9QB4 - chains R and S of the 34 polymer chains in the assembly; structure by X-ray diffraction, 2.70 A resolution.

# Chain R
Molecule: Proteasome subunit alpha type-5
Organism: Saccharomyces cerevisiae
UniProtKB: P32379 (PSA5_YEAST); residues -7 to 252 here correspond to UniProt positions 1-260 (UniProt number = residue number + 8)
Sequence (260 residues; each row starts with the number of its first residue; numbers below 1 keep their minus sign (Met-7 is residue -7)):
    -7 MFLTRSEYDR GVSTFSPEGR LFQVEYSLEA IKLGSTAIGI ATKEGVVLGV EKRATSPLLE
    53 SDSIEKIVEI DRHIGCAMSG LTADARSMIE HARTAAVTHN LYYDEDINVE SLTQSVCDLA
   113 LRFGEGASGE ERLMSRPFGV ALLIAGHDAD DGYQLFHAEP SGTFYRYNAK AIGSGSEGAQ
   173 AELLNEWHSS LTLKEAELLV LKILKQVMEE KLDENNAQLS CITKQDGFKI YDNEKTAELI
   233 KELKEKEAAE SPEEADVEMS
Not modelled in the structure: -7 to 0, 118-124, 243-252

# Chain S
Molecule: Proteasome subunit alpha type-6
Organism: Saccharomyces cerevisiae
UniProtKB: P40302 (PSA6_YEAST); residues 0-233 here correspond to UniProt positions 1-234 (UniProt number = residue number + 1)
Sequence (234 residues; numbered 0 to 233; the number before each row is that of its first residue; numbering starts at 0):
     0 MFRNNYDGDT VTFSPTGRLF QVEYALEAIK QGSVTVGLRS NTHAVLVALK RNADELSSYQ
    60 KKIIKCDEHM GLSLAGLAPD ARVLSNYLRQ QCNYSSLVFN RKLAVERAGH LLCDKAQKNT
   120 QSYGGRPYGV GLLIIGYDKS GAHLLEFQPS GNVTELYGTA IGARSQGAKT YLERTLDTFI
   180 KIDGNPDELI KAGVEAISQS LRDESLTVDN LSIAIVGKDT PFTIYDGEAV AKYI
Not modelled in the structure: 0-2
UniProt features mapped onto this chain:
  - modified residue: Ser13 (Phosphoserine)
  - cross-link: Lys190 (Glycyl lysine isopeptide (Lys-Gly) (interchain with G-Cter in ubiquitin))

# How chain R and chain S interact
Residue-residue contacts - 43 pairs, chain R then chain S:
  Arg2(R) - Gly7(S)
  Ser5(R) - Arg125(S)
  Thr6(R) - Gly7(S)
  Thr6(R) - Gln20(S)
  Phe7(R) - Gln20(S)  hydrogen bond (backbone-side chain)
  Phe7(R) - Tyr23(S)
  Phe7(R) - Leu76(S)  hydrophobic
  Phe7(R) - Arg125(S)
  Phe7(R) - Pro126(S)
  Phe7(R) - Gly128(S)
  Ser8(R) - Tyr23(S)
  Pro9(R) - Tyr23(S)  hydrophobic
  Pro9(R) - Glu26(S)
  Glu10(R) - Glu26(S)
  Glu10(R) - Gln30(S)
  Gly11(R) - Tyr23(S)
  Gly11(R) - Ala27(S)
  Leu13(R) - Arg125(S)
  Gln106(R) - Arg81(S)  hydrogen bond
  Asp110(R) - Arg81(S)  salt bridge
  Leu113(R) - Pro78(S)  hydrophobic
  Leu113(R) - Arg125(S)
  Glu117(R) - Tyr122(S)
  Ser153(R) - Pro78(S)
  Gly154(R) - Pro78(S)
  Thr155(R) - Gln59(S)
  Phe156(R) - Gln59(S)
  Tyr157(R) - Arg50(S)
  Tyr157(R) - Ala52(S)
  Tyr157(R) - Ser56(S)
  Tyr157(R) - Ser57(S)
  Tyr157(R) - Gln59(S)
  Arg158(R) - Ser56(S)
  Arg158(R) - Ser57(S)  hydrogen bond (backbone-backbone)
  Tyr159(R) - Ala52(S)
  Tyr159(R) - Asp53(S)
  Tyr159(R) - Leu55(S)
  Tyr159(R) - Ser56(S)
  Asn160(R) - Leu55(S)  hydrogen bond (backbone-backbone)
  Ala161(R) - Leu55(S)
  Gln172(R) - Asp53(S)  hydrogen bond
  Leu175(R) - Leu55(S)
  Leu176(R) - Leu55(S)
Interface residues without a listed pair, chain R (27 interface residues in all): Gly3, Trp179
Interface residues without a listed pair, chain S (26 interface residues in all): Asp6, Ala24, Asn51, Glu54, Asp79, Gly123

# Overview
27 residues of chain R face 26 of chain S across their interface; the contacts include 5 hydrogen bonds and 1
salt bridge. Among the polar pairs are Asp110(R)-Arg81(S), Phe7(R)-Gln20(S) and Gln106(R)-Arg81(S).
Chain R is Proteasome subunit alpha type-5 and chain S is Proteasome subunit alpha type-6, both from
Saccharomyces cerevisiae; the structure, Yeast 20S proteasome mutant: beta5_T3M in complex with Carfilzomib,
was determined by X-ray diffraction, deposited together with 9QAF, 9QAI, 9QB1, 9QBE, 9QBI, 9QBO and 8 further
entries.
